4U3A - chain A; structure by X-ray diffraction, 2.42 A resolution.

== Chain A ==
Protein: Endoglucanase H
From: Clostridium thermocellum ATCC 27405
Notes: EC 3.2.1.4
Reference sequence: P16218 (GUNH_CLOTH); residues 39-403 here correspond to UniProt positions 290-654 (UniProt number = residue number + 251)
Sequence (403 residues; each row starts with the number of its first residue):
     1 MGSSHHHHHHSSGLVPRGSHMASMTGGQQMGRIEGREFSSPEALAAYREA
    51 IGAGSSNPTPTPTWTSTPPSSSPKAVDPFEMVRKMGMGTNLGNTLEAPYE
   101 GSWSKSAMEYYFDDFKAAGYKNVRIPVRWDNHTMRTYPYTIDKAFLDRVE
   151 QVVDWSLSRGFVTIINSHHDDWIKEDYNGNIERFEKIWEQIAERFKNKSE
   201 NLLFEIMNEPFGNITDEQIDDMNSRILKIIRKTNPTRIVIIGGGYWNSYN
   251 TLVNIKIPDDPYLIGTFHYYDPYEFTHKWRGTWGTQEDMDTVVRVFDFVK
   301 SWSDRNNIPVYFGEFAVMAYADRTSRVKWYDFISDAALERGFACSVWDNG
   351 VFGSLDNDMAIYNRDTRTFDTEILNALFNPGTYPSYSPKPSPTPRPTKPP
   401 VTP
Unresolved in the structure: 1-74, 275-281, 353-357, 379-403
Sequence notes: expression tag (1-38)
Swiss-Prot annotation at these positions:
  - active site: Glu-209 (Proton donor), Glu-314 (Nucleophile)

== Overview ==
From UniProt: active-site residues Glu-209 and Glu-314.
Chain A is Endoglucanase H (Clostridium thermocellum ATCC 27405); the structure, Crystal structure of CtCel5E,
was determined by X-ray diffraction, deposited together with 4U5I and 4U5K.
